PDB entry 8GUK | electron microscopy, 2.51 A resolution | chains E and J of the 10 polymer chains in the assembly

# Chain E
Name: Histone H3.1
Organism: Homo sapiens
Reference sequence: P68431 (H31_HUMAN); residues 0-135 here correspond to UniProt positions 1-136 (UniProt number = residue number + 1)
Chain sequence (136 residues; numbered 0 to 135; the number before each row is that of its first residue; numbering starts at 0):
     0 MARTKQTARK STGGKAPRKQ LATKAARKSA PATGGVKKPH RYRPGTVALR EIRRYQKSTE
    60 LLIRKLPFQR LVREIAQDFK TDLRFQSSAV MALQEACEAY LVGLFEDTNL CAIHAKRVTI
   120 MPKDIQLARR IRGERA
Disordered / not traced: 0-36, 135
Curated features (UniProtKB/Swiss-Prot):
  - modified residue: Arg2 (Asymmetric dimethylarginine), Thr3 (Phosphothreonine), Lys4 (Allysine), Gln5 (5-glutamyl dopamine), Thr6 (Phosphothreonine), Arg8 (Citrulline), Lys9 (N6,N6,N6-trimethyllysine), Ser10 (ADP-ribosylserine), Thr11 (Phosphothreonine), Lys14 (N6-(2-hydroxyisobutyryl)lysine), Arg17 (Asymmetric dimethylarginine), Lys18 (N6-(2-hydroxyisobutyryl)lysine), Lys23 (N6-(2-hydroxyisobutyryl)lysine), Arg26 (Citrulline), Lys27 (N6,N6,N6-trimethyllysine), Ser28 (ADP-ribosylserine), Lys36 (N6,N6,N6-trimethyllysine), Lys37 (N6-methyllysine), Tyr41 (Phosphotyrosine), Lys56 (N6,N6,N6-trimethyllysine) and 8 more in UniProt
  - lipidation: Lys18 (N6-decanoyllysine)

# Chain J
Molecule: 147-nt DNA strand
Sequence (147 nucleotides; each row starts with the number of its first residue):
     1 ACAGGATGTA TATATCTGAC ACGTGCCTGG AGACTAGGGA GTAATCCCCT TGGCGGTTAA
    61 AACGCGGGGG ACAGCGCGTA CGTGCGTTTA AGCGGTGCTA GAGCTGTCTA CGACCAATTG
   121 AGCGGCCTCG GCACCGGGAT TCTCCAG

# How chain E and chain J interact
Pairs across the interface - 27 pairs, chain E then chain J:
  His39(E) with DT7(J), sugar contact
  Arg40(E) with DT83(J), hydrogen bond to the base; DG84(J), hydrogen bond to the sugar
  Tyr41(E) with DT7(J), sugar contact; DG8(J), sugar contact; DT83(J), sugar contact; DG84(J), hydrogen bond to the phosphate
  Arg42(E) with DT83(J), sugar contact
  Pro43(E) with DG82(J), phosphate contact; DT83(J), sugar contact
  Gly44(E) with DG82(J), hydrogen bond to the phosphate; DT83(J), hydrogen bond to the phosphate
  Thr45(E) with DT83(J), hydrogen bond to the phosphate
  Val46(E) with DT83(J), hydrogen bond to the phosphate; DG84(J), phosphate contact
  Ala47(E) with DT83(J), hydrogen bond to the phosphate
  Arg49(E) with DG8(J), phosphate contact; DT9(J), phosphate contact
  Arg63(E) with DA91(J), phosphate contact; DG92(J), salt bridge to the phosphate
  Lys64(E) with DG92(J), hydrogen bond to the phosphate
  Leu65(E) with DA91(J), phosphate contact; DG92(J), hydrogen bond to the phosphate
  Pro66(E) with DA91(J), phosphate contact
  Arg69(E) with DA91(J), salt bridge to the phosphate
  Asp81(E) with DG101(J), phosphate contact
  Arg83(E) with DA100(J), sugar contact
Also at the interface, not in a pair above, chain E (20 interface residues in all): Glu50, Lys56, Thr118
Also at the interface, not in a pair above, chain J (13 interface residues in all): DA6, DA10, DC81

# Summary
20 residues of chain E and 13 residues of chain J are in contact; the contacts include 10 hydrogen bonds and 2
salt bridges. Polar pairs include Arg40(E)-DT83(J), Arg40(E)-DG84(J) and Tyr41(E)-DG84(J).
Here chain E is Histone H3.1 (Homo sapiens) and chain J is a 147-nt DNA strand. Entry 8GUK (Human nucleosome
core particle (free form)) was determined by electron microscopy (same publication as 8GUI and 8GUJ).
